2ERJ - chains A and D of the 4 polymer chains in the assembly; structure by X-ray diffraction, 3.00 A resolution.

Chain A:
Protein: Interleukin-2 receptor alpha chain
Source organism: Homo sapiens
UniProt: P01589 (IL2RA_HUMAN); residues 1-212 here correspond to UniProt positions 22-233 (UniProt number = residue number + 21)
Chain sequence (225 residues; numbered -4 to 220; the number before each row is that of its first residue; numbers below 1 keep their minus sign (Gly-4 is residue -4)):
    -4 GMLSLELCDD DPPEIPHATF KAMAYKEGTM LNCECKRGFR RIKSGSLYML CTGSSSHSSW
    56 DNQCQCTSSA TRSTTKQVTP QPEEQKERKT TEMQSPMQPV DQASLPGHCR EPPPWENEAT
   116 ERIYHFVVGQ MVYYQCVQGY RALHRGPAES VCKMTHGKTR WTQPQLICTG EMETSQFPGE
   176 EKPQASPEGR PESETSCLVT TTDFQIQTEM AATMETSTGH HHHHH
Not modelled in the structure: -4 to 0, 65-99, 166-220
Disulfides: Cys3-Cys147, Cys28-Cys59, Cys30-Cys61, Cys46-Cys104, Cys131-Cys163
Sequence notes: cloning artifact (-4 to 0); engineered mutation Ser49 (Asn70 in P01589), Ser68 (Asn89 in P01589); expression tag (213-220)

Chain D:
Protein: Interleukin-2
Source organism: Homo sapiens
UniProt: P60568 (IL2_HUMAN); residues 1-133 here correspond to UniProt positions 21-153 (UniProt number = residue number + 20)
Chain sequence (133 residues; numbered 1 to 133; the number before each row is that of its first residue):
     1 APTSSSTKKT QLQLEHLLLD LQMILNGINN YKNPKLTRML TFKFYMPKKA TELKHLQCLE
    61 EELKPLEEVL NLAQSKNFHL RPRDLISNIN VIVLELKGSE TTFMCEYADE TATIVEFLNR
   121 WITFAQSIIS TLT
Not modelled in the structure: 1-2
Disulfides: Cys58-Cys105
Sequence notes: engineered mutation Ala125 (Cys145 in P60568)
Swiss-Prot annotation at these positions:
  - glycosylation: Thr3 (O-linked (GalNAc...) threonine)
What the authors report for this chain:
  - conformationally variable residues (order/disorder transition): Gln74 to Arg81

Chain A / chain D interface:
Contacting residue pairs (34):
  Leu2(A) - Lys35(D)
  Cys3(A) - Arg38(D)  hydrogen bond (backbone-side chain)
  Asp4(A) - Thr37(D)  hydrogen bond
  Asp4(A) - Arg38(D)  hydrogen bond (backbone-side chain)
  Asp5(A) - Arg38(D)  hydrogen bond (backbone-side chain)
  Asp6(A) - Arg38(D)
  Met25(A) - Leu72(D)  hydrophobic
  Asn27(A) - Thr41(D)  hydrogen bond (side chain-backbone)
  Asn27(A) - Phe42(D)
  Glu29(A) - Lys43(D)  salt bridge
  Arg35(A) - Tyr45(D)
  Arg35(A) - Tyr107(D)
  Arg36(A) - Lys43(D)  hydrogen bond (side chain-backbone)
  Arg36(A) - Tyr45(D)
  Arg36(A) - Glu62(D)  salt bridge
  Arg36(A) - Pro65(D)
  Lys38(A) - Glu61(D)  salt bridge
  Lys38(A) - Cys105(D)
  Ser39(A) - Glu61(D)  hydrogen bond (side chain-backbone)
  Ser39(A) - Lys64(D)
  Gly40(A) - Lys64(D)
  Gly40(A) - Pro65(D)
  Gly40(A) - Glu68(D)
  Ser41(A) - Glu68(D)  hydrogen bond
  Leu42(A) - Lys43(D)
  Leu42(A) - Phe44(D)  hydrophobic
  Leu42(A) - Pro65(D)
  Leu42(A) - Glu68(D)  hydrogen bond (backbone-side chain)
  Tyr43(A) - Phe42(D)  hydrophobic
  Tyr43(A) - Glu68(D)  hydrogen bond (side chain-backbone)
  Tyr43(A) - Leu72(D)
  Asn57(A) - Glu68(D)  hydrogen bond
  His120(A) - Arg38(D)  hydrogen bond
  His120(A) - Thr41(D)  hydrogen bond
Also at the interface, not in a pair above, chain A (21 interface residues in all): Phe34, Tyr119, Phe121
Also at the interface, not in a pair above, chain D (17 interface residues in all): Val69
Interface features reported in the paper:
  - pairs named by the authors: Asp6(A)-Arg38(D), Glu29(A)-Lys43(D) (salt bridge), Arg36(A)-Glu62(D) (salt bridge), Lys38(A)-Glu61(D) (salt bridge)
  - interface residues, chain A: Leu2(A), Met25(A), Leu42(A), Tyr43(A)
  - interface residues, chain D: Phe42(D), Phe44(D), Tyr45(D), Pro65(D), Leu72(D)

In short:
The interface between chain A and chain D involves 21 residues on one side and 17 on the other; the contacts
include 13 hydrogen bonds and 3 salt bridges. Polar pairs include Glu29(A)-Lys43(D), Arg36(A)-Glu62(D) and
Lys38(A)-Glu61(D). The authors report a contact between Asp6(A) and Arg38(D); salt bridges between Glu29(A)
and Lys43(D), Arg36(A) and Glu62(D) and Lys38(A) and Glu61(D). From the paper: interface residues Leu2(A),
Met25(A) and Phe42(D) among others; conformational variability at Gln74(D).
Chain A is Interleukin-2 receptor alpha chain and chain D is Interleukin-2, both from Homo sapiens; the
structure, Crystal structure of the heterotrimeric interleukin-2 receptor in complex with interleukin-2, was
determined by X-ray diffraction.
